PDB entry 6IQM | X-ray diffraction, 1.85 A resolution | chains A and D of the 4 polymer chains in the assembly

# Chain A (and D)
Protein: Glyceraldehyde-3-phosphate dehydrogenase, type I
Source organism: Lactobacillus plantarum subsp. plantarum JCM 1149
Notes: EC 1.2.1.12; chain D of this document is another copy of the same molecule, construct and numbering; everything in this record applies to it too
Reference sequence: D7VA33 (D7VA33_LACPN); residues 1-340 here correspond to UniProt positions 20-359 (UniProt number = residue number + 19)
Sequence (340 residues; row label = number of the first residue in the row):
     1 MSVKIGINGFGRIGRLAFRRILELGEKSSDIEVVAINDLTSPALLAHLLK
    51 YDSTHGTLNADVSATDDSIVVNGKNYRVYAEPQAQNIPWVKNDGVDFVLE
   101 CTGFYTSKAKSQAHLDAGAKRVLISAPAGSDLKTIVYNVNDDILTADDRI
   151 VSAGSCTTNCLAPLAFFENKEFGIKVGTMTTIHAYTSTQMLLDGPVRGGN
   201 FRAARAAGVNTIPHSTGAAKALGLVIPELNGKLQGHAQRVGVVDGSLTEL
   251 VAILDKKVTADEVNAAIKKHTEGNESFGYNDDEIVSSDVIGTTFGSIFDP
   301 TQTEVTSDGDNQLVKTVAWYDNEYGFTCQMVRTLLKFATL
Unresolved in the structure: 28 (chain D: fully traced)
Ligand contacts: NAD (nicotinamide-adenine-dinucleotide): N8, G9, F10, G11, R12, I13, G14, N37, D38, L39, T40, E81, P82, C101, T102, G103, F104, Y105, T106, S125, A126, C156, N322, E323, F326

# How chain A and chain D interact
Contacting residue pairs - 15 pairs, chain A then chain D:
  H47(A) with D282(D)
  Y51(A) with N280(D), hydrogen bond; D282(D), hydrogen bond; I284(D); D288(D)
  S53(A) with S287(D)
  T57(A) with D288(D)
  N280(A) with Y51(D), hydrogen bond
  D282(A) with H47(D); Y51(D), hydrogen bond
  E283(A) with H47(D)
  I284(A) with Y51(D)
  S287(A) with S53(D), hydrogen bond
  D288(A) with Y51(D); T57(D)
Interface residues without a listed pair, chain A (11 interface residues in all): D52
Interface residues without a listed pair, chain D (11 interface residues in all): D52, E283

# Overview
Chain A and chain D each contribute 11 residues to their interface; the contacts include 5 hydrogen bonds.
Among the polar pairs are Y51(A)-N280(D), Y51(A)-D282(D) and S287(A)-S53(D). Bound to chain A: NAD.
Chain A and chain D are both Glyceraldehyde-3-phosphate dehydrogenase, type I (Lactobacillus plantarum subsp.
plantarum JCM 1149); the structure, Crystal Structure of Cell Surface Glyceraldehyde-3-Phosphate Dehydrogenase
Complexed with NAD+ from Lactobacillus plantarum, was determined by X-ray diffraction (same publication as
6IQV).
